4QZC - chains A and T of the 4 polymer chains in the assembly; structure by X-ray diffraction, 2.75 A resolution.

== Chain A ==
Protein: DNA nucleotidylexotransferase
From: Mus musculus
Notes: EC 2.7.7.31
UniProtKB: P09838 (TDT_MOUSE); the construct lacks a stretch of the UniProt sequence, so the offset changes along the chain: 132-482 = UniProt 132-482; 483-510 = UniProt 503-530
Amino-acid sequence (400 residues; numbered 111 to 510; the number before each row is that of its first residue):
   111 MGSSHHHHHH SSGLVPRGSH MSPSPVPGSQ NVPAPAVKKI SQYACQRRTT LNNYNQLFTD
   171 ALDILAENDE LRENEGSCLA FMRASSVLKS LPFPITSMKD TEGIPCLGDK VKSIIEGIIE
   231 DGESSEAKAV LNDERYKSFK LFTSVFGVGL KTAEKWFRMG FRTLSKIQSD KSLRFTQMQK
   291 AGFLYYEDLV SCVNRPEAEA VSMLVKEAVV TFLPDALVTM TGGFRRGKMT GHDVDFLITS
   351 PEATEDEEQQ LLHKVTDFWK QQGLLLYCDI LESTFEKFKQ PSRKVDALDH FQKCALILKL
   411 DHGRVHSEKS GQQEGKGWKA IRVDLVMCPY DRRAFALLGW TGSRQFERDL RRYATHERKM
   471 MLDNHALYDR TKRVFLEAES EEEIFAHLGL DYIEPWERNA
Disordered / not traced: 111-145, 389-395, 397, 417-422
Differences from the reference sequence: expression tag (111-131); engineered mutation Ala405 (Phe in P09838)
Ion coordination: Na+: Val255, Val258 (shared with 1 residue of chain U); Mg2+ site 1: Asp343, Asp345 (together with 2',3'-dideoxycytidine 5'-triphosphate); Mg2+ site 2: Asp345, Asp434 (together with 2',3'-dideoxycytidine 5'-triphosphate) (shared with 1 residue of chain U)
Residues lining bound ligands: 2',3'-dideoxycytidine 5'-triphosphate (DCT): Gly332, Gly333, Arg336, Lys338, Gly341, His342, Asp343, Asp345, Gly449, Trp450, Thr451, Gly452, Ser453, Arg454, Glu457, Arg461
Curated features (UniProtKB/Swiss-Prot):
  - region: Val258 to Thr262 (Involved in DNA binding)
  - binding site (a 2'-deoxyribonucleoside 5'-triphosphate): Gly333 to Lys338, His342 to Asp345, Gly449, Trp450
  - binding site (Mg(2+)): Asp343, Asp345, Asp434
  - modified residue: Ser134 (Phosphoserine)
Reported in the primary citation:
  - conformationally variable residues (order/disorder transition): Leu398, Asp399, Lys403
  - mutagenesis - L398A, F405A: decreased catalytic activity
  - mutagenesis - F401A: abolished catalytic activity on in trans
  - mutagenesis - R461A: abolished catalytic activity

== Chain T ==
Molecule: 7-nt DNA strand
Sequence (7 nucleotides; each row starts with the number of its first residue):
     1 TTTTTGG

== Chain A / chain T interface ==
Contacting residue pairs - 14 pairs, chain A then chain T:
  Leu189(A) with DT5(T), phosphate contact
  Arg193(A) with DT5(T), hydrogen bond to the phosphate; DG6(T), salt bridge to the phosphate
  Arg454(A) with DG6(T), hydrogen bond to the base
  Glu457(A) with DG6(T), base contact
  Arg458(A) with DG6(T), salt bridge to the phosphate
  Arg461(A) with DG6(T), base contact; DG7(T), phosphate contact
  Arg462(A) with DT5(T), sugar contact; DG6(T), sugar contact
  Thr465(A) with DG7(T), hydrogen bond to the phosphate
  His466(A) with DT4(T), phosphate contact; DT5(T), salt bridge to the phosphate
  Leu472(A) with DG7(T), phosphate contact
Also at the interface, not in a pair above, chain A (12 interface residues in all): Gly186, Asp396

== Summary ==
12 residues of chain A and 4 residues of chain T are in contact; the contacts include 3 hydrogen bonds and 3
salt bridges. Polar pairs include Arg454(A)-DG6(T), Arg193(A)-DT5(T) and Thr465(A)-DG7(T). From the paper:
L398A and F405A of chain A reduce catalytic activity; conformational variability at Leu398(A), Asp399(A) and
Lys403(A); 4 substitutions were tested in all.
Chain A is DNA nucleotidylexotransferase (Mus musculus) and chain T is a 7-nt DNA strand; the structure, Mouse
Tdt, F405A mutant, in complex with a DSB substrate, C-G base pair, was determined by X-ray diffraction
together with 4QZ8, 4QZ9, 4QZA, 4QZB, 4QZD, 4QZE and 4 further entries from the same study.
